8VT4 - chains A and B; structure by electron microscopy, 3.79 A resolution.

Chain A (and B):
Molecule: Multidrug resistance-associated protein 1
From: Homo sapiens
Notes: EC 7.6.2.2, 7.6.2.3; chain B of this document is another copy of the same molecule, construct and numbering; everything in this record applies to it too
Reference sequence: P33527 (MRP1_HUMAN); residues 1-1531 here = UniProt positions 1-1531
Amino-acid sequence (1531 residues; row label = number of the first residue in the row):
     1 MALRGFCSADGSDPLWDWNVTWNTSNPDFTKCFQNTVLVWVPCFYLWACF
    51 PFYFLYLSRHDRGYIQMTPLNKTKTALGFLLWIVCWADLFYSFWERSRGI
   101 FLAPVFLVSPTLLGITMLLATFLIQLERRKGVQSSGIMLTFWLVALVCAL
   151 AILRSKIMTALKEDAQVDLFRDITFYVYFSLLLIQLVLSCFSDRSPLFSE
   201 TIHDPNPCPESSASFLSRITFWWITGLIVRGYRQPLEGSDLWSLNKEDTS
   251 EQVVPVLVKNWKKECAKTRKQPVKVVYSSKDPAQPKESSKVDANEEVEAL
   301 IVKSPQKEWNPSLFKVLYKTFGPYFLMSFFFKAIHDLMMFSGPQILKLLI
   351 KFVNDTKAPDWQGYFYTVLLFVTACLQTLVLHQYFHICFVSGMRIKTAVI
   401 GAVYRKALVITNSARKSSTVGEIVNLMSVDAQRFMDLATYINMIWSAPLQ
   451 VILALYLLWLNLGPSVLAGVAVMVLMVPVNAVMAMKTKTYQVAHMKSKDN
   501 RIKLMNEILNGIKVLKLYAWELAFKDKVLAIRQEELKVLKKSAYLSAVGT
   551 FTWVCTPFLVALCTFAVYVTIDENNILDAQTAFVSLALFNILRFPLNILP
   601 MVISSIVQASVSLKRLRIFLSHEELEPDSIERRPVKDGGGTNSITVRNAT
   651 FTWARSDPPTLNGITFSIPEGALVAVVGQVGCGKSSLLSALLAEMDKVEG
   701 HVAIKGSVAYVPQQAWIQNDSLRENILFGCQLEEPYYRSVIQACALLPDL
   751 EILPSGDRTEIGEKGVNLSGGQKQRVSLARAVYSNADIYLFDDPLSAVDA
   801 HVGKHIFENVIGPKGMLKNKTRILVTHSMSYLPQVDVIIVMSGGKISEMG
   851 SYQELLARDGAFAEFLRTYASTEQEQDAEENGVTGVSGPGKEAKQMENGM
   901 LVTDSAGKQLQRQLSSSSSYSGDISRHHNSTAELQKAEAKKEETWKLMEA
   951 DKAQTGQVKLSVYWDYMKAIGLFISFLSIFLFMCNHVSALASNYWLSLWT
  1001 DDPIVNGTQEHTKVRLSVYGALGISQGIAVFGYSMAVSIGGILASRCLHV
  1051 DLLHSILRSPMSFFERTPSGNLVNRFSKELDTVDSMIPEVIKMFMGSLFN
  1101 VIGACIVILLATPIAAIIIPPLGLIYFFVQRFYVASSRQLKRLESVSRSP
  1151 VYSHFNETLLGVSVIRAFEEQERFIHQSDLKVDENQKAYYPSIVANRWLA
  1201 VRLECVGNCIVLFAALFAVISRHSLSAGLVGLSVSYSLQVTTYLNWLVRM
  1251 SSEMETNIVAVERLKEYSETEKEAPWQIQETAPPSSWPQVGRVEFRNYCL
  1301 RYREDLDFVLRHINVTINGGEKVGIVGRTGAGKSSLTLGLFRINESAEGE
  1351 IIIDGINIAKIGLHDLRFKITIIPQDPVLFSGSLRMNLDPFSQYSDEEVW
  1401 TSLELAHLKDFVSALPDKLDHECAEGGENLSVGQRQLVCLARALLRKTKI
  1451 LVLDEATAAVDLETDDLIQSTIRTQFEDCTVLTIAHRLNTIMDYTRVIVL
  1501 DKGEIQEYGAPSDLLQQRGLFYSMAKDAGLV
Disordered / not traced: 269-309, 490-544, 873-972, 1042-1087, 1256-1531
Curated features (UniProtKB/Swiss-Prot):
  - binding site (ATP): Trp653, Gly678 to Ser685, Gln713, Gly1327 to Ser1334
  - modified residue: Tyr277 (Phosphotyrosine), Ser289 (Phosphoserine), Lys503 (N6-succinyllysine), Ser905 (Phosphoserine), Ser915 (Phosphoserine), Ser930 (Phosphoserine)
  - glycosylation (N-linked (GlcNAc...) asparagine): Asn19, Asn23, Asn1006
  - natural variant: Gly231 (G231D: In DFNA77; uncertain significance), Glu296 (E296V: In DFNA77; uncertain significance), Asn590 (N590S: In DFNA77), Gly671 (G671V: No effect on leukotriene C4 and estradiol glucuronide transport)
  - mutagenesis: Gln580 (Q580A: No effect), Thr581 (T581A: No effect), Ser585 (S585A: No effect), Asn597 (N597A: Increases resistance to vincristine and decreases resistance to VP-16), Ser604 (S604A: Increases estradiol glucuronide transport), Ser605 (S605A: Decreases resistance to vincristine, VP-16 and doxorubicin), Asp792 (D792A: Only partially affects protein maturation; impairs leukotriene C4 transport; D792L: Impairs protein maturation and leukotriene C4 transport), Asp793 (D793L: No effect on protein maturation and leukotriene C4 transport), Arg1046 (R1046D: Slightly impairs leukotriene C4 and estradiol glucuronide transport), Asp1084 (D1084R: Impairs leukotriene C4 and estradiol glucuronide transport), Glu1089 (E1089A/L/N/Q: Decreases resistance to anthracyclines; E1089D: No effect; E1089K: Abolishes resistance to anthracyclines), Arg1131 (R1131E: Slightly impairs leukotriene C4 and estradiol glucuronide transport), 6 further mutagenesis entries in UniProt
Disulfides: Cys7-Cys32

Chain A / chain B interface:
Residue-residue contacts (19; chain A residue first):
  Ile157(A) with Ile1114(B), hydrophobic
  Leu169(A) with Pro1113(B), hydrophobic
  Ile173(A) with Pro1113(B)
  Tyr176(A) with Pro1113(B); Ile1117(B), hydrophobic
  Ser180(A) with Ile1117(B), hydrogen bond (side chain-backbone); Pro1120(B); Pro1121(B)
  Ile184(A) with Pro1121(B), hydrophobic
  Pro1113(A) with Leu169(B), hydrophobic; Ile173(B); Tyr176(B)
  Ile1114(A) with Ile157(B), hydrophobic
  Ile1117(A) with Tyr176(B), hydrophobic; Ser180(B), hydrogen bond (backbone-side chain)
  Pro1120(A) with Ser180(B)
  Pro1121(A) with Ser180(B); Ile184(B), hydrophobic
  Ile1220(A) with Leu161(B), hydrophobic
Interface residues without a listed pair, chain A (16 interface residues in all): Leu153, Leu161, Arg233, Ala1116
Interface residues without a listed pair, chain B (16 interface residues in all): Leu153, Arg194, Ala1116, Ile1220

Overview:
Chain A and chain B each contribute 16 residues to their interface; the contacts include 2 hydrogen bonds. Its
one hydrogen-bonded contact is Ser180(A)-Ile1117(B). Curated annotation (UniProt) lists 18 ATP-binding
residues and 19 mutagenesis sites on chain A.
Chain A and chain B are both Multidrug resistance-associated protein 1 (Homo sapiens); the structure, Cryo-EM
structure of human ABC transporter ABCC1, was determined by electron microscopy together with 8VUX and 8VVC
from the same study.
